PDB entry 8AB3 | X-ray diffraction, 2.62 A resolution | chains A and B of the 4 polymer chains in the assembly

Chain A (and B):
Protein: L-lactate dehydrogenase
Organism: Cyanobacterium aponinum
Notes: EC 1.1.1.27; chain B of this document is another copy of the same molecule, construct and numbering; everything in this record applies to it too
Reference sequence: K9Z684 (K9Z684_CYAAP); residues 3-333 here correspond to UniProt positions 1-331 (UniProt number = residue number - 2)
Amino-acid sequence (337 residues; row label = number of the first residue in the row):
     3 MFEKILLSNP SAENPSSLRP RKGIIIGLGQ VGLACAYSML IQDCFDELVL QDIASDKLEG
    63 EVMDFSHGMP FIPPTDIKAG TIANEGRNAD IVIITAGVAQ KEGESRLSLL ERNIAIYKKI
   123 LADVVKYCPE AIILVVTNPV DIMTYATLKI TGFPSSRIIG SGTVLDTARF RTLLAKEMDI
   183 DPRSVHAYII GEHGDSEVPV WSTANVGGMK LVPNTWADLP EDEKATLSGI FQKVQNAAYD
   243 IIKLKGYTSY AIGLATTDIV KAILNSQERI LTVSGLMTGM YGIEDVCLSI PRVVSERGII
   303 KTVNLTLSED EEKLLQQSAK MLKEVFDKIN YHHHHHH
Disordered / not traced: 333-339 (chain B: 3, 332-339)
Differences from the reference sequence: expression tag (334-339)
Small-molecule neighbours:
  - 1,6-di-O-phosphono-beta-D-fructofuranose (FBP): Arg-173, Arg-185, Ser-186, His-188, Tyr-190
  - NADH (NAI; 1,4-dihydronicotinamide adenine dinucleotide): Ile-28, Gly-29, Leu-30, Gly-31, Gln-32, Val-33, Gln-53, Asp-54, Ile-55, Ala-56, Thr-97, Ala-98, Gly-99, Val-100, Ala-101, Gln-102, Leu-111, Asn-115, Ile-118, Ile-122, Val-138, Thr-139, Asn-140, Val-142, Ser-163, Leu-167, His-195, Tyr-249, Thr-250, Ile-254
  - oxamic acid (OXM): Gln-102, Arg-108, Asn-140, Leu-167, Arg-171, His-195, Ala-240, Thr-250
From the paper describing this entry:
  - self-association interface (contacts with another copy of this molecule): Phe-4, Ile-7, Leu-8, Leu-9, Ser-10, Asn-11 to Arg-23
  - binding site for oxamic acid: Arg-171
  - binding site for 1,6-di-O-phosphono-beta-D-fructofuranose: Arg-173, His-188, Tyr-190
  - mutagenesis - H188Q (Kd 1.1 mM): increased binding to pyruvate
  - mutagenesis - H188Q, Y190W: abolished catalytic activity on 1,6-di-O-phosphono-beta-D-fructofuranose
  - mutagenesis - Y190W (Km = 10 mM): unchanged binding to pyruvate

Chain A / chain B interface:
Pairs across the interface - 43 pairs, chain A then chain B:
  Met-180(A) / Lys-303(B)  hydrogen bond (backbone-side chain)
  Asp-181(A) / Glu-270(B)
  Ile-182(A) / Glu-270(B)
  Ile-182(A) / Val-295(B)  hydrophobic
  Asp-183(A) / Gln-269(B)
  Asp-183(A) / Glu-270(B)  hydrogen bond (backbone-backbone)
  Asp-183(A) / Arg-271(B)
  Arg-185(A) / Gln-269(B)
  Arg-185(A) / Arg-271(B)
  Ser-186(A) / Arg-271(B)
  Ser-186(A) / Ile-272(B)  hydrogen bond (side chain-backbone)
  His-188(A) / His-188(B)
  Tyr-190(A) / Gly-209(B)
  Thr-205(A) / Gly-210(B)
  Val-208(A) / Val-305(B)
  Gly-209(A) / Tyr-190(B)
  Gly-209(A) / Leu-307(B)
  Gly-210(A) / Thr-205(B)
  Gly-210(A) / Leu-307(B)
  Met-211(A) / Val-305(B)  hydrophobic
  Met-211(A) / Asn-306(B)
  Met-211(A) / Leu-307(B)
  Met-211(A) / Thr-308(B)
  Gln-269(A) / Asp-183(B)
  Gln-269(A) / Arg-185(B)
  Glu-270(A) / Asp-181(B)
  Glu-270(A) / Ile-182(B)
  Glu-270(A) / Asp-183(B)  hydrogen bond (backbone-backbone)
  Arg-271(A) / Asp-183(B)  salt bridge
  Arg-271(A) / Arg-185(B)
  Arg-271(A) / Ser-186(B)
  Ile-272(A) / Ser-186(B)  hydrogen bond (backbone-side chain)
  Pro-293(A) / Gly-209(B)
  Val-295(A) / Ile-182(B)  hydrophobic
  Lys-303(A) / Met-180(B)  hydrogen bond (side chain-backbone)
  Lys-303(A) / Asp-181(B)
  Val-305(A) / Val-208(B)
  Val-305(A) / Met-211(B)  hydrophobic
  Asn-306(A) / Met-211(B)
  Leu-307(A) / Gly-209(B)
  Leu-307(A) / Gly-210(B)
  Leu-307(A) / Met-211(B)
  Thr-308(A) / Met-211(B)  hydrogen bond
Also at the interface, not in a pair above, chain B (24 interface residues in all): Pro-293

In short:
Chain A and chain B each contribute 24 residues to their interface, with 7 hydrogen bonds and 1 salt bridge.
Polar contacts include Arg-271(A)/Asp-183(B), Met-180(A)/Lys-303(B) and Ser-186(A)/Ile-272(B). The paper
reports a binding site for 1,6-di-O-phosphono-beta-D-fructofuranose at Arg-173(A), His-188(A) and Tyr-190(A);
H188Q and Y190W of chain A abolish catalytic activity on 1,6-di-O-phosphono-beta-D-fructofuranose.
Both chains are L-lactate dehydrogenase (Cyanobacterium aponinum). Entry 8AB3 (Crystal Structure of the
Lactate Dehydrogenase of Cyanobacterium Aponinum in complex with oxamate, NADH and FBP) was determined by
X-ray diffraction (same publication as 8AB2).
